PDB entry 5DTZ | X-ray diffraction, 1.50 A resolution | chain A

== Chain A ==
Molecule: Green fluorescent protein
Source organism: Aequorea victoria
Reference sequence: P42212 (GFP_AEQVI); residues 3-239 here correspond to UniProt positions 2-238 (UniProt number = residue number - 1)
Chain sequence (260 residues; numbered -22 to 239; 2 numbers in that range are skipped by the numbering (no residue carries them; nothing is unmodelled there); the number before each row is that of its first residue; numbers below 1 keep their minus sign (Met-22 is residue -22)):
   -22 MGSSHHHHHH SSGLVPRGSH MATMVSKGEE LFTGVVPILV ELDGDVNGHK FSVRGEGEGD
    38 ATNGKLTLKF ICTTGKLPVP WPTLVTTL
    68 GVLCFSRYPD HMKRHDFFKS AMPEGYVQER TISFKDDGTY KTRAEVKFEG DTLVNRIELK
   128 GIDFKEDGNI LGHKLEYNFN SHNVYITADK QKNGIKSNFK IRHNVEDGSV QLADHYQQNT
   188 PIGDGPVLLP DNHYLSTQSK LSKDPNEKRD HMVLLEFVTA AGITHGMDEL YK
Unresolved in the structure: -22 to 0, 234-239
Sequence notes: initiating methionine (-22); expression tag (-21 to 2); engineered mutation Arg31 (Ser30 in P42212), Leu70 (Gln69 in P42212), Arg81 (Gln80 in P42212), Ser164 (Val163 in P42212), Lys207 (Ala206 in P42212); conflict Asn40 (Tyr39 in P42212), Leu65 (Phe64 in P42212), Ser100 (Phe99 in P42212), Thr106 (Asn105 in P42212), Phe146 (Tyr145 in P42212), Thr154 (Met153 in P42212), Val172 (Ile171 in P42212); chromophore (68, 68, 68)
Modified positions: Gly68 (chromophore; PIA)
Glycans and other covalent adducts: covalent link Leu65-Gly68
From the paper describing this entry:
  - mutagenesis - F146Y: decreased stability

== Overview ==
The paper reports that F146Y reduces stability.
Chain A is Green fluorescent protein (Aequorea victoria); the structure, Crystal structure of rsFolder in the
fluorescent on-state, was determined by X-ray diffraction, deposited together with 5DU0, 5DTX and 5DTY.
